Entry 7FJD (electron microscopy, 3.20 A resolution); this record covers chains a and m of the 8 polymer chains in the assembly.

# Chain a
Protein: T-cell surface glycoprotein CD3 zeta chain
Organism: Homo sapiens
Reference sequence: P20963 (CD3Z_HUMAN); residues 1-164 here = UniProt positions 1-164
Chain sequence (165 residues; each row starts with the number of its first residue):
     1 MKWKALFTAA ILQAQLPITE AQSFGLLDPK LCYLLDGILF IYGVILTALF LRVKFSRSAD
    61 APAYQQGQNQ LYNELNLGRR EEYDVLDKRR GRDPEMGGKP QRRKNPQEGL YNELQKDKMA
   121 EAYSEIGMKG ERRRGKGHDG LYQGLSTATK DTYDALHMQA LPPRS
Unresolved in the structure: 1-21, 55-165
Differences from the reference sequence: expression tag (165)

# Chain m
Protein: T cell receptor alpha variable 12-3, Possible J 11 gene segment, T cell receptor alpha chain constant
Organism: Homo sapiens
Reference sequence: chimeric construct of A0A0B4J271, A0N4Z6, P01848: residues 2-114 from A0A0B4J271 (TVAL3_HUMAN) positions 2-114 (same numbers); residues 116-132 from A0N4Z6 positions 4-20 (UniProt number = residue number - 112); residues 134-273 from P01848 positions 1-140 (UniProt number = residue number - 133)
Chain sequence (272 residues; row label = number of the first residue in the row):
     2 MKSLRVLLVI LWLQLSWVWS QQKEVEQDPG PLSVPEGAIV SLNCTYSNSA FQYFMWYRQY
    62 SRKGPELLMY TYSSGNKEDG RFTAQVDKSS KYISLFIRDS QPSDSATYLC AMSKGYSTLT
   122 FGKGTMLLVS PDIQNPDPAV YQLRDSKSSD KSVCLFTDFD SQTNVSQSKD SDVYITDKTV
   182 LDMRSMDFKS NSAVAWSNKS DFACANAFNN SIIPEDTFFP SPESSCDVKL VEKSFETDTN
   242 LNFQNLSVIG FRILLLKVAG FNLLMTLRLW SS
Unresolved in the structure: 2-27
Differences from the reference sequence: linker (115, 133)
Disulfide bonds: Cys45-Cys111, Cys155-Cys205

# Interface between chain a and chain m
Contacting residue pairs - 16 pairs, chain a then chain m:
  Gln22(a) - Glu233(m)
  Gln22(a) - Lys234(m)
  Ser23(a) - Phe236(m)  hydrogen bond (backbone-backbone)
  Ser23(a) - Glu237(m)
  Ser23(a) - Thr238(m)  hydrogen bond (backbone-side chain)
  Phe24(a) - Thr238(m)  hydrogen bond (backbone-side chain)
  Leu26(a) - Asn243(m)  hydrogen bond (backbone-side chain)
  Leu26(a) - Asn246(m)
  Leu27(a) - Thr238(m)
  Leu27(a) - Leu242(m)
  Leu27(a) - Asn243(m)
  Leu27(a) - Asn246(m)
  Cys32(a) - Arg253(m)
  Leu35(a) - Arg253(m)
  Leu35(a) - Ile254(m)  hydrophobic
  Asp36(a) - Arg253(m)  salt bridge
Other interface residues (no listed pair), chain a (12 interface residues in all): Gly25, Leu31, Leu39, Tyr42
Other interface residues (no listed pair), chain m (14 interface residues in all): Leu247, Ile250, Leu257, Leu264

# In short
Chain a and chain m form an interface of 12 and 14 residues respectively, with 4 hydrogen bonds and 1 salt
bridge. Polar contacts include Asp36(a)-Arg253(m), Ser23(a)-Thr238(m) and Phe24(a)-Thr238(m).
Here chain a is T-cell surface glycoprotein CD3 zeta chain and chain m is T cell receptor alpha variable 12-3,
Possible J 11 gene segment, T cell receptor alpha chain constant, both from Homo sapiens. Entry 7FJD (Cryo-EM
structure of a membrane protein(WT)) was determined by electron microscopy together with 7FJE and 7FJF from
the same study.
